Entry 6VVX (electron microscopy, 3.39 A resolution); this record covers chains F and J of the 10 polymer chains in the assembly.

Chain F:
Name: RNA polymerase sigma factor SigA
Organism: Mycobacterium tuberculosis
UniProtKB: P9WGI0 (SIGA_MYCTO); residues 1-528 here = UniProt positions 1-528
Sequence (531 residues; each row starts with the number of its first residue; numbers below 1 keep their minus sign (Gly-2 is residue -2)):
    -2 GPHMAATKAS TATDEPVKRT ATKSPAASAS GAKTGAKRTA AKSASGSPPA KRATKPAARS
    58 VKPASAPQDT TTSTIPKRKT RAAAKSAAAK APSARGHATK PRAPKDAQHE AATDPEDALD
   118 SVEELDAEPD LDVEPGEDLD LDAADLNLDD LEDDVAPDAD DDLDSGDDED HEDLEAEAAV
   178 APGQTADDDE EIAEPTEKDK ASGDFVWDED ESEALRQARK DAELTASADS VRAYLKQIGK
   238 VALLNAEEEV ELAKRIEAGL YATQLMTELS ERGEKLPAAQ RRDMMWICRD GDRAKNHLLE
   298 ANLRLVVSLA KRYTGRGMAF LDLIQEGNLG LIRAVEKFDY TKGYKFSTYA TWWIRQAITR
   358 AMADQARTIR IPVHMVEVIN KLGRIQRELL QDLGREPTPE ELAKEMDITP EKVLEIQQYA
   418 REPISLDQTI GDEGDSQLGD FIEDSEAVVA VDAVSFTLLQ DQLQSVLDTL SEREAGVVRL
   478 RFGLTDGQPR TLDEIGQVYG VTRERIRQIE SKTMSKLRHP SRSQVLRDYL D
Disordered / not traced: -2 to 208, 528
Sequence notes: expression tag (-2 to 0)
Swiss-Prot annotation at these positions:
  - DNA-binding region: Leu489 to Ser508 (H-T-H motif)
  - region: Ala225 to Ala259 (Sigma-70 factor domain-1)
  - motif: Asp319 to Gln322 (Interaction with polymerase core subunit RpoC)

Chain J:
Name: RNA polymerase-binding protein RbpA
Organism: Mycobacterium tuberculosis
UniProtKB: P9WHJ4 (RBPA_MYCTO); numbering as in UniProt (aligned over 1-111)
Sequence (111 residues; each row starts with the number of its first residue):
     1 MADRVLRGSR LGAVSYETDR NHDLAPRQIA RYRTDNGEEF EVPFADDAEI PGTWLCRNGM
    61 EGTLIEGDLP EPKKVKPPRT HWDMLLERRS IEELEELLKE RLELIRSRRR G
Disordered / not traced: 1-3

How chain F and chain J interact:
Residue-residue contacts (46; chain F residue first):
  Glu248(F) - Arg101(J)  salt bridge
  Ile253(F) - His81(J)
  Glu254(F) - Leu85(J)
  Glu254(F) - Arg88(J)  salt bridge
  Glu254(F) - Arg89(J)  salt bridge
  Glu254(F) - Leu97(J)
  Ala255(F) - Arg101(J)
  Leu257(F) - His81(J)
  Leu257(F) - Trp82(J)
  Leu257(F) - Leu85(J)  hydrophobic
  Tyr258(F) - Ile91(J)
  Tyr258(F) - Leu94(J)
  Tyr258(F) - Glu95(J)
  Tyr258(F) - Leu98(J)  hydrophobic
  Gln261(F) - Trp82(J)  hydrogen bond
  Leu262(F) - Leu98(J)  hydrophobic
  Arg279(F) - Arg109(J)
  Asp280(F) - Ile105(J)
  Asp280(F) - Arg109(J)  salt bridge
  Trp283(F) - Ile105(J)  hydrophobic
  Trp283(F) - Arg108(J)
  Ile284(F) - Ile105(J)  hydrophobic
  Val332(F) - His81(J)
  Glu333(F) - His81(J)  hydrogen bond (backbone-side chain)
  Glu333(F) - Met84(J)
  Glu333(F) - Arg88(J)
  Lys334(F) - Met84(J)
  Lys334(F) - Glu87(J)
  Lys334(F) - Arg88(J)
  Phe335(F) - Arg88(J)  hydrogen bond (backbone-side chain)
  Asp336(F) - Arg89(J)  salt bridge
  Tyr337(F) - Arg89(J)  hydrogen bond
  Tyr337(F) - Leu97(J)
  Thr338(F) - Arg89(J)
  Phe438(F) - Leu6(J)
  Ile439(F) - Leu6(J)  hydrophobic
  Ile439(F) - Gly8(J)
  Glu440(F) - Leu6(J)
  Glu440(F) - Arg7(J)  salt bridge
  Glu440(F) - Gly8(J)  hydrogen bond (backbone-backbone)
  Ser442(F) - Arg7(J)
  Ser442(F) - Gly8(J)  hydrogen bond (side chain-backbone)
  Ser442(F) - Ser9(J)
  Glu443(F) - Val14(J)
  Phe453(F) - Tyr16(J)  hydrophobic
  Asp483(F) - Arg20(J)  hydrogen bond (backbone-side chain)
Other interface residues (no listed pair), chain F (31 interface residues in all): Lys251, Arg252, Ala276, Asp441, Asp449
Other interface residues (no listed pair), chain J (25 interface residues in all): Arg10, Gly12

In short:
31 residues of chain F and 25 residues of chain J are in contact, with 7 hydrogen bonds and 6 salt bridges.
Among the polar pairs are Glu248(F)-Arg101(J), Glu254(F)-Arg88(J) and Glu254(F)-Arg89(J).
Here chain F is RNA polymerase sigma factor SigA and chain J is RNA polymerase-binding protein RbpA, both from
Mycobacterium tuberculosis. Entry 6VVX (Mycobacterium tuberculosis WT RNAP transcription initiation
intermediate structure with Sorangicin) was determined by electron microscopy (same publication as 6VVS, 6VVT,
6VVV, 6VVY, 6VVZ and 6VW0).
